PDB entry 5M73 | X-ray diffraction, 3.40 A resolution | chains A and D of the 4 polymer chains in the assembly

Chain A:
Molecule: Human gene for small cytoplasmic 7SL RNA (7L30.1)
From: Homo sapiens
Sequence (145 nucleotides; row label = number of the first residue in the row):
   105 XGGUGUCCGCACUAAGUUCGGCAUCAAUAUGGUGACCUCCCGGGAGCGGG
   155 GGACCACCAGGUUGCCUAAGGAGGGGUGAACCGGCCCAGGUCGGAAACGG
   205 AGCAGGUCAAAACUCCCGUGCUGAUCAGUAGUGGGAUCGCGCCUA
Differences from the reference sequence: insertion (105, 249)
Modified positions: GTP (guanosine-5'-triphosphate) at position 105
Bound ions: K+ site 1: G109, U110, U241, G243; Mg2+ site 1 near U132 (its only coordinating residue here); Mg2+ site 2 near G178 (its only coordinating residue here); K+ site 2: G193, G194, U195; Mg2+ site 3 near G209 (its only coordinating residue here); K+ site 3: G210, U211; Mg2+ site 4 near C220 (its only coordinating residue here); Mg2+ site 5 near G237 (its only coordinating residue here); Mg2+ site 6 near G239 (its only coordinating residue here); Mg2+ site 7 near U241 (its only coordinating residue here)
From the paper describing this entry:
  - K+ coordination: G109, U110, U241, G243
  - mutagenesis - U110C (KD of 427 nM): decreased binding to Signal recognition particle subunit SRP72 (chain D)
  - conformationally variable residues: G232

Chain D:
Name: Signal recognition particle subunit SRP72
From: Homo sapiens
Reference sequence: O76094 (SRP72_HUMAN); numbering as in UniProt (aligned over 512-668)
Amino-acid sequence (158 residues; each row starts with the number of its first residue):
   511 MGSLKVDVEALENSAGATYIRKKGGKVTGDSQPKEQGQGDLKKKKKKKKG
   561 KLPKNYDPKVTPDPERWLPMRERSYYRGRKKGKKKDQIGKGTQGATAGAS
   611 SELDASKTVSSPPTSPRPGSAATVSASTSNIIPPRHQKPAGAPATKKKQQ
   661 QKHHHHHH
Unresolved in the structure: 511-556, 604-668
Differences from the reference sequence: initiating methionine (511); conflict Gly512 (Met in O76094), His663 (Lys in O76094), His664 (Lys in O76094), His665 (Lys in O76094), His666 (Gly in O76094), His667 (Gly in O76094), His668 (Lys in O76094)
UniProt features mapped onto this chain:
  - modified residue: Thr571 (Phosphothreonine), Thr618 (Phosphothreonine), Ser630 (Phosphoserine), Ser635 (Phosphoserine)
From the paper describing this entry:
  - binding site for Human gene for small cytoplasmic 7SL RNA (7L30.1) (chain A): Lys557 to Lys559, Arg576, Trp577, Arg581

How chain A and chain D interact:
Residue-residue contacts (28; chain A residue first):
  U110(A) with Trp577(D), base contact
  C111(A) with Leu578(D), phosphate contact; Arg583(D), hydrogen bond to the sugar
  C112(A) with Leu578(D), phosphate contact; Pro579(D), phosphate contact; Met580(D), hydrogen bond to the phosphate
  G113(A) with Met580(D), phosphate contact; Arg589(D), hydrogen bond to the sugar
  A228(A) with Lys600(D), phosphate contact; Gly601(D), phosphate contact; Gln603(D), phosphate contact
  U229(A) with Lys600(D), salt bridge to the phosphate
  A231(A) with Arg581(D), hydrogen bond to the base
  A240(A) with Lys558(D), salt bridge to the phosphate
  U241(A) with Lys558(D), base contact; Lys559(D), hydrogen bond to the phosphate; Gly560(D), phosphate contact; Trp577(D), phosphate contact
  C242(A) with Lys557(D), hydrogen bond to the sugar; Lys559(D), salt bridge to the phosphate; Asn565(D), hydrogen bond to the base; Val570(D), base contact; Thr571(D), hydrogen bond to the base; Pro572(D), base contact; Arg576(D), salt bridge to the phosphate; Trp577(D), phosphate contact
  G243(A) with Arg576(D), base contact; Trp577(D), base contact
Interface residues without a listed pair, chain A (13 interface residues in all): G227, C230
Interface residues without a listed pair, chain D (21 interface residues in all): Leu562, Gln597

Overview:
Chain A and chain D form an interface of 13 and 21 residues respectively; the contacts include 8 hydrogen
bonds and 4 salt bridges. Polar pairs include A231(A)-Arg581(D), C242(A)-Asn565(D) and C242(A)-Thr571(D). The
paper reports a binding site for Human gene for small cytoplasmic 7SL RNA (7L30.1) (chain A) at Lys557(D),
Arg576(D) and Trp577(D) among others; U110C of chain A reduces binding to Signal recognition particle subunit
SRP72 (chain D).
Here chain A is Human gene for small cytoplasmic 7SL RNA (7L30.1) and chain D is Signal recognition particle
subunit SRP72, both from Homo sapiens. Entry 5M73 (Structure of the human SRP S domain with SRP72 RNA-binding
domain) was determined by X-ray diffraction, deposited together with 5M72.
